PDB entry 3OS2 | X-ray diffraction, 3.32 A resolution | chains A and B of the 5 polymer chains in the assembly

[Chain A (and B)]
Protein: Integrase
Organism: Human spumaretrovirus
Notes: chain B of this document is another copy of the same molecule, construct and numbering; everything in this record applies to it too
UniProtKB: P14350 (POL_FOAMV); residues 1-392 here correspond to UniProt positions 752-1143 (UniProt number = residue number + 751)
Amino-acid sequence (395 residues; numbered -2 to 392; the number before each row is that of its first residue; numbers below 1 keep their minus sign (Gly-2 is residue -2)):
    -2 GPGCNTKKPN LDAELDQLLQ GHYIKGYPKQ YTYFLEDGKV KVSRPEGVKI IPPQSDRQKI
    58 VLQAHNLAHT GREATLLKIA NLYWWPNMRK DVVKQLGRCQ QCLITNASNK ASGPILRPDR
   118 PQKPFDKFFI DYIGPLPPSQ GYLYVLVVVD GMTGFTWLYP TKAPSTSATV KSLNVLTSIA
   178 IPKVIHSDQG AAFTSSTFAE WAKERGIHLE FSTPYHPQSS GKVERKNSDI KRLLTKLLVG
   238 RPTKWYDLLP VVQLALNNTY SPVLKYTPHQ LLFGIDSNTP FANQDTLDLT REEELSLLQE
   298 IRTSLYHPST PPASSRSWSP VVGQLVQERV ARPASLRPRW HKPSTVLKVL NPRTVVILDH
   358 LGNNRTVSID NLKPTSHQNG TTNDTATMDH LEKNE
Disordered / not traced: -2 to 9, 375-392 (chain B: -2 to 115, 279-392)
Construct notes: expression tag (-2 to 0)
Bound ions: Zn2+: His62, His66, Cys96, Cys99
Curated features (UniProtKB/Swiss-Prot):
  - binding site (Mg(2+)): Asp123, Asp185
What the authors report for this chain:
  - mutagenesis - A188S, R329S: unchanged catalytic activity (strand transfer activity)
  - specificity-determining residues: Ala188, Arg329
  - mutagenesis - R329E: decreased catalytic activity (strand transfer activity)
  - mutagenesis - A188D: abolished catalytic activity (strand transfer activity)

[How chain A and chain B interact]
Contacting residue pairs (58):
  Lys120(A) with Ile272(B)
  Pro121(A) with Ile272(B)
  Phe122(A) with Phe270(B), hydrophobic; Asn275(B), hydrogen bond (backbone-side chain)
  Phe152(A) with Ile176(B), hydrophobic
  Trp154(A) with Ile176(B)
  Thr174(A) with Leu251(B)
  Ser175(A) with Pro247(B); Gln250(B), hydrogen bond (backbone-side chain)
  Ile176(A) with Phe152(B); Trp154(B); Phe270(B), hydrophobic
  Ala177(A) with His266(B)
  Ile178(A) with Asn275(B), hydrogen bond (backbone-side chain); Thr276(B)
  Lys180(A) with Asn275(B), hydrogen bond
  Gln250(A) with Ser175(B), hydrogen bond; Ile176(B)
  Leu251(A) with Thr174(B); Ser175(B); Ile178(B), hydrophobic
  His266(A) with Phe122(B); Ala177(B)
  Leu269(A) with Leu269(B); Phe270(B)
  Phe270(A) with Phe122(B), hydrophobic; Leu269(B), hydrophobic; Phe270(B), hydrophobic
  Ile272(A) with Phe122(B), hydrophobic
  Asp273(A) with Phe122(B)
  Ser274(A) with Phe122(B); Ala177(B); Ile178(B), hydrogen bond (side chain-backbone)
  Asn275(A) with Ile178(B), hydrogen bond (backbone-backbone); Pro179(B), hydrogen bond (side chain-backbone); Lys180(B); Gly203(B), hydrogen bond (side chain-backbone)
  Thr276(A) with Ile178(B)
  Thr283(A) with Lys120(B), hydrogen bond (backbone-side chain)
  Leu284(A) with Pro118(B); Lys120(B), hydrogen bond (backbone-side chain)
  Asp285(A) with Pro118(B)
  Leu286(A) with Pro118(B); Lys120(B), hydrogen bond (backbone-side chain)
  Thr287(A) with Lys120(B)
  Arg288(A) with Lys120(B); Pro121(B); Met149(B); Leu268(B), hydrogen bond (side chain-backbone); Leu269(B), hydrogen bond (side chain-backbone)
  Glu289(A) with Leu261(B); Tyr263(B)
  Glu291(A) with Lys120(B), salt bridge
  Leu292(A) with Leu268(B); Gly271(B)
  Gln296(A) with Gly271(B), hydrogen bond (side chain-backbone)
  Arg299(A) with Phe270(B), hydrogen bond (side chain-backbone); Ile272(B)
Other interface residues (no listed pair), chain A (34 interface residues in all): Pro247, Leu295
Other interface residues (no listed pair), chain B (33 interface residues in all): Gln119, Arg202, Ile204, Asn254, Gln267

[In short]
34 residues of chain A face 33 of chain B across their interface; the contacts include 16 hydrogen bonds and 1
salt bridge. Among the polar pairs are Glu291(A)-Lys120(B), Phe122(A)-Asn275(B) and Ser175(A)-Gln250(B). From
the paper: R329E of chain A reduces catalytic activity (strand transfer activity); specificity determinants
Ala188(A) and Arg329(A); 4 substitutions were tested in all.
Both chains are Integrase (Human spumaretrovirus). Entry 3OS2 (PFV target capture complex (TCC) at 3.32 A
resolution) was determined by X-ray diffraction, deposited together with 3OS0 and 3OS1.
